Entry 4G01 (X-ray diffraction, 2.20 A resolution); this record covers chains A and B.

[Chain A]
Name: Vacuolar protein sorting-associated protein 9A
Organism: Arabidopsis thaliana
Notes: fragment: VPS9 domain
Reference sequence: Q9LT31 (VPS9A_ARATH); residue numbers follow UniProt; this construct covers 1-265
Sequence (267 residues; numbered -1 to 265; the number before each row is that of its first residue; numbers below 1 keep their minus sign (Gly-1 is residue -1)):
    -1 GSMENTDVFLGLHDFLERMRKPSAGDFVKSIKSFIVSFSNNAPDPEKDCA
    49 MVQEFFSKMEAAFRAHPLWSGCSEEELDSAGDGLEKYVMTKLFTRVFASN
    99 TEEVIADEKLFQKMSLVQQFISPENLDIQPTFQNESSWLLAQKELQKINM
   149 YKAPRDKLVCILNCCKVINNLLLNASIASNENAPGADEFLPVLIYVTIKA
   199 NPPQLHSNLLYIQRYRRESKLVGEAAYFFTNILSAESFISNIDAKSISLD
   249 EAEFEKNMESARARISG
Unresolved in the structure: -1 to 25, 263-265
Construct notes: expression tag (-1 to 0)
Metal / ion sites: Ca2+: Pro182, Asp185 (together with GDP) (shared with Ser24(B) of chain B)
Residues lining bound ligands: GDP (guanosine-5'-diphosphate): Asn180, Ala181, Asp185
Curated features (UniProtKB/Swiss-Prot):
  - binding site (GTP): Asn180, Asp185
  - mutagenesis: Ala184 (A184K: Loss of interaction with RABF2B), Asp185 (D185A: Loss of interaction with RABF2B. Decreases GEF activity 12-fold; D185E: Loss of interaction with RABF2B; D185N: Weakens interaction with RABF2B. Increases GEF activity), Tyr225 (Y225A: Loss of interaction with RABF2B. Decreases GEF activity 25-fold)

[Chain B]
Name: Ras-related protein RABF2b
Organism: Arabidopsis thaliana
Notes: fragment: small GTPase
Reference sequence: Q9SN68 (RAF2B_ARATH); numbering as in UniProt (aligned over 1-179)
Sequence (181 residues; row label = number of the first residue in the row; numbers below 1 keep their minus sign (Gly-1 is residue -1)):
    -1 GSMAAAGNKSINAKLVLLGDVGAGKSSLVLRFVKDQFVEFQESTIGAAFF
    49 SQTLAVNDATVKFEIWDTAGQERYHSLAPMYYRGAAAAIIVFDVTNQASF
    99 ERAKKWVQELQAQGNPNMVMALAGNKSDLLDARKVTAEDAQTYAQENGLF
   149 FMETSAKTATNVKEIFYEIARRLPRVQPTEN
Unresolved in the structure: -1 to 7, 173-179
Construct notes: expression tag (-1 to 0)
Metal / ion sites: Ca2+: Ser24 (together with GDP) (shared with Pro182(A), Asp185(A) of chain A)
Residues lining bound ligands: GDP (guanosine-5'-diphosphate): Asp18, Val19, Gly20, Ala21, Gly22, Lys23, Ser24, Ser25, Asn123, Lys124, Asp126, Leu127, Thr152, Ser153, Ala154, Lys155
Curated features (UniProtKB/Swiss-Prot):
  - motif: Gln39 to Phe47 (Effector region)
  - binding site (GTP): Gly17 to Ser25, Asp65 to Gln69, Asn123 to Asp126, Ser153, Ala154
  - mutagenesis: Val19 (V19T: Loss of interaction with VPS9A. Loss of interaction with MON1. Loss of interaction with EREX), Ser24 (S24N: Dominant negative (GDP-bound form); no effect on the interaction with VPS9A), Val36 (V36P: No effect on the interaction with VPS9A), Thr42 (T42A: No effect on the interaction with VPS9A), Gly44 (G44P: No effect on the interaction with VPS9A), Ala46 (A46D: Loss of interaction with VPS9A), Phe47 (F47A: Loss of interaction with VPS9A), Trp64 (W64A: Loss of interaction with VPS9A), Ala67 (A67G: Loss of interaction with VPS9A), Gln69 (Q69E: Loss of interaction with VPS9A; Q69L: Constitutively active (GTP-bound form); loss of targeting to plasma membrane and interaction with VPS9A), Ser74 (S74A: Loss of interaction with VPS9A), Leu75 (L75A: Loss of interaction with VPS9A), 3 further mutagenesis entries in UniProt

[Interface between chain A and chain B]
Residue-residue contacts (48):
  Asn123(A) with Arg71(B), hydrogen bond (backbone-side chain)
  Leu124(A) with Arg71(B)
  Asp125(A) with Gln69(B), hydrogen bond; Arg71(B), salt bridge
  Asn167(A) with Gly44(B); Ala45(B), hydrogen bond (side chain-backbone)
  Leu170(A) with Ala45(B), hydrophobic
  Leu171(A) with Gly44(B); Ala45(B)
  Ala181(A) with Ser24(B)
  Pro182(A) with Ser24(B), hydrogen bond (backbone-side chain)
  Gly183(A) with Ser24(B); Ala45(B); Asp65(B)
  Ala184(A) with Ala46(B); Asp65(B), hydrogen bond (backbone-side chain); Thr66(B); Ala67(B)
  Asp185(A) with Thr66(B); Ala67(B); Gly68(B), hydrogen bond (side chain-backbone); Gln69(B)
  Phe187(A) with Ala46(B), hydrophobic
  Leu188(A) with Tyr72(B), hydrophobic; Leu75(B), hydrophobic; Tyr79(B)
  Pro189(A) with Tyr72(B)
  Ile192(A) with Tyr72(B), hydrophobic
  Gly221(A) with Phe47(B); Glu62(B)
  Glu222(A) with Phe47(B)
  Ala224(A) with Trp64(B)
  Tyr225(A) with Ala46(B), hydrogen bond (side chain-backbone); Phe47(B), hydrophobic; Trp64(B), hydrophobic; Asp65(B), hydrogen bond (side chain-backbone)
  Thr228(A) with Trp64(B); Met78(B)
  Asn229(A) with Tyr79(B), hydrogen bond
  Ser232(A) with Leu75(B); Met78(B); Tyr79(B), hydrogen bond
  Ser235(A) with Leu75(B)
  Phe236(A) with Arg71(B); Tyr72(B), hydrophobic
  Ser244(A) with Arg71(B), hydrogen bond (backbone-side chain)
  Ile245(A) with Arg71(B)
  Ser246(A) with Arg71(B)
Interface residues without a listed pair, chain A (29 interface residues in all): Gln211, Leu231
Interface residues without a listed pair, chain B (20 interface residues in all): Val19, Thr42, Arg81

[Summary]
29 residues of chain A and 20 residues of chain B are in contact; the contacts include 11 hydrogen bonds and 1
salt bridge. Polar pairs include Asp125(A)-Arg71(B), Asn123(A)-Arg71(B) and Asp125(A)-Gln69(B). GDP is bound
between chain A and chain B.
Chain A is Vacuolar protein sorting-associated protein 9A and chain B is Ras-related protein RABF2b, both from
Arabidopsis thaliana; the structure, ARA7-GDP-Ca2+/VPS9a, was determined by X-ray diffraction.
